Entry 7WMP (electron microscopy, 3.60 A resolution); this record covers chains A and C of the 36 polymer chains in the assembly.

== Chain A (and C) ==
Name: Nozzle protein gp25
From: Helicobacter phage KHP30
Notes: chain C of this document is another copy of the same molecule, construct and numbering; everything in this record applies to it too
UniProtKB: I7HFX1 (I7HFX1_BPKHP); residue numbers follow UniProt; this construct covers 1-265
Sequence (265 residues; each row starts with the number of its first residue):
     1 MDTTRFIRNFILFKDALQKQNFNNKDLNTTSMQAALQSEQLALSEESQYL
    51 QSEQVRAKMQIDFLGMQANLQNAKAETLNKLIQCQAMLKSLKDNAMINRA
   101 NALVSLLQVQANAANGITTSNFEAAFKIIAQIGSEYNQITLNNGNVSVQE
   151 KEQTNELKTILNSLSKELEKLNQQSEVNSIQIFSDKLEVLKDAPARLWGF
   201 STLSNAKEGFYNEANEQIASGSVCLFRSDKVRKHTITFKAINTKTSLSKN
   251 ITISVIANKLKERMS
Disordered / not traced: 264-265

== Chain A / chain C interface ==
Pairs across the interface (8):
  D2(A) with K186(C)
  T3(A) with L190(C)
  T4(A) with E188(C); I256(C)
  I7(A) with K259(C); L260(C), hydrophobic
  F10(A) with L260(C), hydrophobic
  I11(A) with L260(C), hydrophobic
Also at the interface, not in a pair above, chain C (8 interface residues in all): V189, N258

== Overview ==
6 residues of chain A and 8 residues of chain C are in contact.
Both chains are Nozzle protein gp25 (Helicobacter phage KHP30). Entry 7WMP (Tail structure of Helicobacter
pylori bacteriophage KHP30) was determined by electron microscopy.
